Entry 1XVY (X-ray diffraction, 1.74 A resolution); this record covers chain A.

# Chain A
Molecule: sfuA
Source organism: Yersinia enterocolitica
Reference sequence: P21408 (FBPA_SERMA); residues 1-309 here correspond to UniProt positions 30-338 (UniProt number = residue number + 29)
Chain sequence (309 residues; row label = number of the first residue in the row):
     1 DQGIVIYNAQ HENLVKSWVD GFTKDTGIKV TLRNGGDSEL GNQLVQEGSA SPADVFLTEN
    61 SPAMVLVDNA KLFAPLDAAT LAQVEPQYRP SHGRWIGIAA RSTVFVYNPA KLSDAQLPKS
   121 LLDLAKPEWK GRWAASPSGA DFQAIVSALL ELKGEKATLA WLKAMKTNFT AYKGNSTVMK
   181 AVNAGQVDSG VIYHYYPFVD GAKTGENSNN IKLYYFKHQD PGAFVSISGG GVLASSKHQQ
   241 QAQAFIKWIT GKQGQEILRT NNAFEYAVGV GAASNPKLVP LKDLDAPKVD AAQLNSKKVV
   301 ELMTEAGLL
Unresolved in the structure: 1-2
Swiss-Prot annotation at these positions:
  - binding site (Fe cation): His11, Glu59, Tyr195, Tyr196
Reported in the primary citation:
  - binding site for citric acid: His11, Glu59, Ser176, Tyr196

# In short
From UniProt: 4 Fe cation-binding residues. From the paper: a binding site for citric acid at His11, Glu59 and
Ser176 among others.
Chain A is sfuA (Yersinia enterocolitica); the structure, Crystal Structure of iron-free Serratia marcescens
SfuA, was determined by X-ray diffraction together with 1XVX from the same study.
